Entry 8KEG (electron microscopy, 3.66 A resolution); this record covers chains B and j of the 30 polymer chains in the assembly.

# Chain B
Protein: Neck gp5
Organism: unclassified Caudoviricetes
Amino-acid sequence (162 residues; each row starts with the number of its first residue):
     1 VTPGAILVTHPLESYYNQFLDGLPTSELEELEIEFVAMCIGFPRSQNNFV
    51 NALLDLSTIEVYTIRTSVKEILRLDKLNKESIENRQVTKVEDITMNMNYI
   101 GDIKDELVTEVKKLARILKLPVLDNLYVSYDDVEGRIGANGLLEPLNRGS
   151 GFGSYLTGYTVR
Not modelled in the structure: 1-8, 141-162

# Chain j
Protein: neck fiber gp82N
Organism: unclassified Caudoviricetes
Amino-acid sequence (241 residues; numbered 1 to 241; the number before each row is that of its first residue):
     1 MRRLKGTIRHLDDQPWINVSLFLTLINGTFNSANQYPIDTKHAKTDQNGE
    51 FVFNVVPNVGIDQSYYILTTPDNKKHSFTVPDGTSDIEFSVVREAGIIAT
   101 DPEYTNVLNYLEDYIDDAIANIQASSVIAEIFTCGQTISALKALRFDSST
   151 GKVFYASSSDATHLNKCVGVSSQSGVLNDNIQVVTSGYLSDQSWNWTIGS
   201 PIFFDSGGTLTHTPGSSYYQVIGIPVTTNKVLISVEQPIKL
Not modelled in the structure: 126-241

# Interface between chain B and chain j
Contacting residue pairs - 15 pairs, chain B then chain j:
  F19(B) - N73(j)
  L20(B) - N73(j)
  D21(B) - N73(j)  hydrogen bond (backbone-side chain)
  D21(B) - K75(j)  salt bridge
  G22(B) - N73(j)  hydrogen bond (backbone-side chain)
  L23(B) - N73(j)  hydrogen bond (backbone-side chain)
  P24(B) - P71(j)
  P24(B) - D72(j)
  T25(B) - P71(j)
  S26(B) - W16(j)
  S26(B) - V19(j)
  S26(B) - P71(j)
  E27(B) - H10(j)  salt bridge
  E27(B) - W16(j)
  T58(B) - S20(j)

# Summary
10 residues of chain B and 8 residues of chain j are in contact, with 3 hydrogen bonds and 2 salt bridges.
Polar contacts include D21(B)-K75(j), E27(B)-H10(j) and D21(B)-N73(j).
Here chain B is Neck gp5 and chain j is neck fiber gp82N, both from unclassified Caudoviricetes. Entry 8KEG
(Cyanophage A-1(L) neck/gp5-neck fiber) was determined by electron microscopy (same publication as 8KEA, 8KEC,
8KEE and 8KEF).
